Entry 2L7L (solution NMR); this record covers chains A and B.

== Chain A ==
Molecule: Calmodulin
Organism: Homo sapiens
Reference sequence: B4DJ51 (B4DJ51_HUMAN); residues 1-148 here correspond to UniProt positions 2-149 (UniProt number = residue number + 1)
Chain sequence (148 residues; row label = number of the first residue in the row):
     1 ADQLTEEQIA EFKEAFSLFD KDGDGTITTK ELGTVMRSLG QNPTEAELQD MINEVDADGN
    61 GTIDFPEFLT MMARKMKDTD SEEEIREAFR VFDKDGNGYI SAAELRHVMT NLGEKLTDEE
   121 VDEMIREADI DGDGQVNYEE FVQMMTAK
Metal / ion sites: Ca2+ site 1: Asp20, Asp22, Asp24, Thr26, Glu31; Ca2+ site 2: Asp56, Asp58, Asn60, Thr62, Glu67; Ca2+ site 3: Asp93, Asp95, Asn97, Tyr99, Glu104; Ca2+ site 4: Asp129, Asp131, Asp133, Gln135, Glu140

== Chain B ==
Molecule: Calcium/calmodulin-dependent protein kinase type 1
Notes: EC 2.7.11.17; fragment: Calmodulin-binding residues 299-320
Reference sequence: Q63450 (KCC1A_RAT); numbering as in UniProt (aligned over 299-320)
Chain sequence (22 residues; each row starts with the number of its first residue):
   299 AKSKWKQAFN ATAVVRHMRK LQ
UniProt features mapped onto this chain:
  - motif: His315 to Gln320 (Nuclear export signal)

== Chain A / chain B interface ==
Contacting residue pairs (50; chain A residue first):
  Glu11(A) - Lys304(B)
  Glu14(A) - Ser301(B)
  Glu14(A) - Gln305(B)
  Ala15(A) - Gln305(B)
  Leu18(A) - Gln305(B)
  Met36(A) - Val313(B)
  Leu39(A) - Ala309(B)
  Leu39(A) - Val313(B)
  Gln41(A) - Val313(B)
  Glu47(A) - Arg317(B)
  Glu47(A) - Gln320(B)
  Asp50(A) - Gln320(B)
  Met51(A) - Val313(B)
  Met51(A) - Met316(B)
  Met51(A) - Gln320(B)
  Glu54(A) - Met316(B)
  Glu54(A) - Leu319(B)
  Met71(A) - Val312(B)
  Met72(A) - Asn308(B)
  Met72(A) - Val312(B)
  Arg74(A) - Met316(B)
  Arg74(A) - Leu319(B)
  Lys75(A) - Ala311(B)
  Lys75(A) - Val312(B)
  Lys75(A) - His315(B)
  Met76(A) - Asn308(B)
  Asp78(A) - His315(B)
  Glu83(A) - Arg314(B)
  Glu84(A) - Phe307(B)
  Glu84(A) - Ala311(B)
  Glu84(A) - Arg314(B)
  Ile85(A) - Phe307(B)
  Glu87(A) - Arg314(B)
  Ala88(A) - Thr310(B)
  Phe92(A) - Ala306(B)
  Phe92(A) - Thr310(B)
  Met109(A) - Lys302(B)
  Glu114(A) - Lys302(B)
  Met124(A) - Trp303(B)
  Glu127(A) - Ala299(B)
  Ala128(A) - Trp303(B)
  Val136(A) - Trp303(B)
  Phe141(A) - Trp303(B)
  Phe141(A) - Phe307(B)
  Met144(A) - Lys300(B)
  Met144(A) - Trp303(B)
  Met145(A) - Lys300(B)
  Met145(A) - Trp303(B)
  Met145(A) - Phe307(B)
  Thr146(A) - Lys300(B)
Interface residues without a listed pair, chain A (43 interface residues in all): Glu7, Phe12, Phe19, Ala46, Thr79, Ser81, Val91, Leu105, Leu116, Ala147

== Summary ==
43 residues of chain A and 21 residues of chain B are in contact. Asp20(A), Asp22(A), Asp24(A), Thr26(A) and
Glu31(A) coordinate Ca2+ site 1. Curated annotation (UniProt) lists 2 mutagenesis sites on chain B.
Chain A is Calmodulin (Homo sapiens) and chain B is Calcium/calmodulin-dependent protein kinase type 1; the
structure, Solution structure of Ca2+/calmodulin complexed with a peptide representing the calmodulin-binding
domain of calmodulin kinase I, was determined by solution NMR.
